7MZ8 - chains A and T of the 4 polymer chains in the assembly; structure by X-ray diffraction, 2.60 A resolution.

Chain A:
Molecule: DNA polymerase beta
From: Homo sapiens
Notes: EC 2.7.7.7, 4.2.99.-
Reference sequence: P06746 (DPOLB_HUMAN); residues 7-335 here = UniProt positions 7-335
Chain sequence (329 residues; row label = number of the first residue in the row):
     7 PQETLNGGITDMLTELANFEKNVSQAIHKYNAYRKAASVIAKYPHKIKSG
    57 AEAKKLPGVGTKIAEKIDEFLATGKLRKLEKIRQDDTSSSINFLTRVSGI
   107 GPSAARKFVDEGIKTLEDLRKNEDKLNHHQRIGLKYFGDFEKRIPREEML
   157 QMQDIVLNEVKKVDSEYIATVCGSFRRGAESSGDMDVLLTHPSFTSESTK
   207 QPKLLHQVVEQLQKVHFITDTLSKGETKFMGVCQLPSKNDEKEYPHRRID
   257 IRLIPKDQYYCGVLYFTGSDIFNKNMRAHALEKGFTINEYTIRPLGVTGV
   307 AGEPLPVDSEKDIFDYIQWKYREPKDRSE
Disordered / not traced: 205-206
Ion coordination: Na+ site 1: Lys-60, Leu-62, Val-65 (shared with 1 residue of chain D); Na+ site 2: Thr-101, Val-103, Ile-106 (shared with 1 residue of chain P); Mg2+: Asp-190, Asp-192 (together with 0KX)
Ligand contacts: 0KX (2'-deoxy-5'-O-[(R)-hydroxy{[(R)-hydroxy(phosphonooxy)phosphoryl]amino}phosphoryl]cytidine): Arg-149, Gly-179, Ser-180, Arg-183, Ser-188, Gly-189, Asp-190, Asp-192, Tyr-271, Phe-272, Thr-273, Gly-274, Ser-275, Asp-276, Asn-279
Curated features (UniProtKB/Swiss-Prot):
  - region: Arg-183 to Asp-192 (DNA-binding)
  - active site: Lys-72 (Nucleophile)
  - binding site (K(+)): Lys-60, Leu-62, Val-65, Thr-101, Val-103, Ile-106
  - binding site (Na(+)): Lys-60, Leu-62, Val-65, Thr-101, Val-103, Ile-106
  - binding site (dATP): Arg-149, Ser-180, Arg-183, Gly-189, Asp-190
  - binding site (dCTP): Arg-149, Ser-180, Arg-183, Gly-189, Asp-190
  - binding site (dGTP): Arg-149, Ser-180, Arg-183, Gly-189, Asp-190, Asp-192
  - binding site (dTTP): Arg-149, Ser-180, Arg-183, Gly-189, Asp-190
  - binding site (Mg(2+)): Asp-190, Asp-192, Asp-256
  - modified residue: Lys-72 (N6-acetyllysine), Arg-83 (Omega-N-methylarginine), Arg-152 (Omega-N-methylarginine)
  - cross-link (Glycyl lysine isopeptide (Lys-Gly)): Lys-41 (interchain with G-Cter in ubiquitin), Lys-61 (interchain with G-Cter in ubiquitin), Lys-81 (interchain with G-Cter in ubiquitin)

Chain T:
Molecule: 16-nt DNA strand
Sequence (16 nucleotides; row label = number of the first residue in the row):
     1 CCGACGXCGCATCAGC
Modified / non-standard residues: DZM (3-deaza-3-methyladenine) at position 7

Interface between chain A and chain T:
Residue-residue contacts (17; chain A residue first):
  His-34(A) with DC5(T), stacking on the base
  His-134(A) with DT12(T), phosphate contact
  Ser-229(A) with DC10(T), phosphate contact; DA11(T), phosphate contact
  Lys-230(A) with DC10(T), hydrogen bond to the phosphate; DA11(T), hydrogen bond to the phosphate
  Gly-231(A) with DC10(T), phosphate contact
  Glu-232(A) with DC10(T), hydrogen bond to the phosphate
  Thr-233(A) with DG9(T), hydrogen bond to the phosphate; DC10(T), hydrogen bond to the phosphate
  Lys-234(A) with DG9(T), hydrogen bond to the base; DC10(T), hydrogen bond to the phosphate
  Tyr-271(A) with DG6(T), hydrogen bond to the base
  Lys-280(A) with DG6(T), salt bridge to the phosphate
  Glu-295(A) with DC8(T), sugar contact
  Tyr-296(A) with DC8(T), hydrogen bond to the phosphate; DG9(T), hydrogen bond to the phosphate
Also at the interface, not in a pair above, chain A (15 interface residues in all): Asn-133, Leu-228, Arg-283

Summary:
Chain A and chain T form an interface of 15 and 7 residues respectively; the contacts include 10 hydrogen
bonds, 1 salt bridge and 1 aromatic stacking contact. Polar pairs include Lys-234(A)/DG9(T), Tyr-271(A)/DG6(T)
and Lys-230(A)/DC10(T). Bound to chain A: compound 0KX.
Here chain A is DNA polymerase beta (Homo sapiens) and chain T is a 16-nt DNA strand. Entry 7MZ8 (Structure of
human DNA polymerase beta complexed with 3-deaza-3-methyladenine (3dMeA) at N-1 of the template base ...) was
determined by X-ray diffraction.
